Entry 4Y81 (X-ray diffraction, 2.80 A resolution); this record covers chains O and U of the 32 polymer chains in the assembly.

[Chain O]
Name: Proteasome subunit alpha type-2
Source organism: Saccharomyces cerevisiae (strain ATCC 204508 / S288c)
Notes: EC 3.4.25.1
UniProt: P23639 (PSA2_YEAST); numbering as in UniProt (aligned over 1-250)
Sequence (250 residues; numbered 1 to 250; the number before each row is that of its first residue):
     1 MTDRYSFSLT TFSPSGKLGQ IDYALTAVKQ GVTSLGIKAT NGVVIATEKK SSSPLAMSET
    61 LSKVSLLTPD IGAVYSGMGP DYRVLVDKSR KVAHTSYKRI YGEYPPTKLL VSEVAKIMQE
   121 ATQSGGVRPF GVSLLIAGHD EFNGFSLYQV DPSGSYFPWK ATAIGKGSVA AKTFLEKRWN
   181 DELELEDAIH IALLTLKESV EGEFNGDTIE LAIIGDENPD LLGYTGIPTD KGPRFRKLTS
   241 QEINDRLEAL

[Chain U]
Name: Proteasome subunit alpha type-1
Source organism: Saccharomyces cerevisiae (strain ATCC 204508 / S288c)
Notes: EC 3.4.25.1
UniProt: P21243 (PSA1_YEAST); residues -8 to 243 here correspond to UniProt positions 1-252 (UniProt number = residue number + 9)
Sequence (252 residues; row label = number of the first residue in the row; numbers below 1 keep their minus sign (Met-8 is residue -8)):
    -8 MSGAAAASAA GYDRHITIFS PEGRLYQVEY AFKATNQTNI NSLAVRGKDC TVVISQKKVP
    52 DKLLDPTTVS YIFCISRTIG MVVNGPIPDA RNAALRAKAE AAEFRYKYGY DMPCDVLAKR
   112 MANLSQIYTQ RAYMRPLGVI LTFVSVDEEL GPSIYKTDPA GYYVGYKATA TGPKQQEITT
   172 NLENHFKKSK IDHINEESWE KVVEFAITHM IDALGTEFSK NDLEVGVATK DKFFTLSAEN
   232 IEERLVAIAE QD
Not modelled in the structure: -8 to 1, 243

[Chain O / chain U interface]
Residue-residue contacts (66; chain O residue first):
  Asp3(O) with Tyr124(U)
  Tyr5(O) with Ile7(U); Ala123(U), hydrophobic; Tyr124(U), hydrophobic
  Leu9(O) with Ile9(U), hydrophobic; Ala123(U), hydrophobic
  Gln20(O) with Ile9(U); Phe10(U), hydrogen bond (side chain-backbone)
  Tyr23(O) with Phe10(U), hydrophobic; Ser11(U); Pro12(U), hydrophobic; Gly14(U)
  Ala24(O) with Phe10(U), hydrophobic
  Thr26(O) with Pro12(U); Glu13(U)
  Ala27(O) with Gly14(U)
  Ser52(O) with Tyr153(U), hydrogen bond
  Ser53(O) with Thr170(U)
  Pro54(O) with Lys158(U); Glu174(U)
  Leu55(O) with Tyr157(U); Lys158(U), hydrogen bond (backbone-backbone); Ala159(U); Thr170(U); Leu173(U), hydrophobic; Phe177(U), hydrophobic
  Ala56(O) with Gly156(U); Tyr157(U), hydrophobic
  Met57(O) with Arg37(U); Val155(U); Gly156(U), hydrogen bond (backbone-backbone); Tyr157(U); Lys158(U)
  Thr60(O) with Tyr146(U); Val155(U); Gly156(U), hydrogen bond (side chain-backbone)
  Leu61(O) with Tyr153(U); Tyr154(U); Val155(U), hydrophobic
  Met78(O) with Phe10(U), hydrophobic; Leu16(U), hydrophobic
  Pro80(O) with Gln117(U); Ala151(U); Gly152(U); Tyr153(U)
  Asp81(O) with Gln117(U)
  Arg83(O) with Ala113(U), hydrogen bond (side chain-backbone); Asn114(U); Gly152(U), hydrogen bond (side chain-backbone); Tyr154(U)
  Val84(O) with Asn114(U); Gln117(U)
  Asp87(O) with Lys110(U), salt bridge; Asn114(U)
  Gly126(O) with Arg122(U); Ala123(U), hydrogen bond (backbone-backbone)
  Val127(O) with Gln121(U); Arg122(U)
  Arg128(O) with Thr8(U); Phe10(U); Leu16(U); Thr120(U), hydrogen bond (side chain-backbone); Gln121(U), hydrogen bond (backbone-backbone)
  Pro129(O) with Phe10(U)
  Phe130(O) with Gln121(U)
  Gly131(O) with Phe10(U)
Also at the interface, not in a pair above, chain O (30 interface residues in all): Thr2, Ala121
Also at the interface, not in a pair above, chain U (34 interface residues in all): Thr160

[In short]
Chain O and chain U form an interface of 30 and 34 residues respectively, with 10 hydrogen bonds and 1 salt
bridge. Polar contacts include Asp87(O)-Lys110(U), Gln20(O)-Phe10(U) and Ser52(O)-Tyr153(U).
Chain O is Proteasome subunit alpha type-2 and chain U is Proteasome subunit alpha type-1, both from
Saccharomyces cerevisiae (strain ATCC 204508 / S288c); the structure, Yeast 20S proteasome in complex with
Ac-PAY-ep, was determined by X-ray diffraction (same publication as 4Y69, 4Y6A, 4Y6V, 4Y6Z, 4Y70, 4Y74 and 34
further entries).
